Entry 8OIX (electron microscopy, 2.89 A resolution); this record covers chains I and a of the 28 polymer chains in the assembly.

[Chain I]
Name: proteasome endopeptidase complex
Organism: Trichomonas vaginalis G3
Notes: EC 3.4.25.1
UniProt: A2F2T6 (A2F2T6_TRIV3); residues 1-244 here correspond to UniProt positions 32-275 (UniProt number = residue number + 31)
Amino-acid sequence (244 residues; each row starts with the number of its first residue):
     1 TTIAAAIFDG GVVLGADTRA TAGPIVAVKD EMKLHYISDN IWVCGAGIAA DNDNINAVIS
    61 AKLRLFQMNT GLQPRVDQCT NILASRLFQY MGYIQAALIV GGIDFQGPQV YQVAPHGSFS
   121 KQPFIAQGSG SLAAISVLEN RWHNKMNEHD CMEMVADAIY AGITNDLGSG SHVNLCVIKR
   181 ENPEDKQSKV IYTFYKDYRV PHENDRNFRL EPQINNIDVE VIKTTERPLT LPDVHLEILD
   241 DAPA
Disordered / not traced: 231-244
Glycans and other covalent adducts: Salinosporamide A, bound form (SA1) linked to Thr1
Residues lining bound ligands: Salinosporamide A, bound form (SA1; (3ar,6r,6as)-6-((S)-((S)-cyclohex-2-enyl)(hydroxy)methyl)-6a-methyl-4-oxo-hexahydro-2H-furo[3,2-c]pyrrole-6-carbaldehyde): Arg19, Ala20, Thr21, Glu31, Lys33, Gly45, Ala46, Gly47, Ile48, Ala49, Asn52, Ser129, Gly168
Reported in the primary citation:
  - catalytic residues: Thr1, Asp17, Lys33 (by similarity / conservation)
  - binding site for Salinosporamide A, bound form: Thr1, Glu31, Lys33, Ala46, Ala49, Asn52

[Chain a]
Name: Proteasome subunit beta
Organism: Trichomonas vaginalis G3
UniProt: A2F716 (A2F716_TRIV3); numbering as in UniProt (aligned over 1-224)
Amino-acid sequence (224 residues; each row starts with the number of its first residue):
     1 MEGEFRENKK GQWSPYEMHG GTAIGICGDD YVVIGADTRL SVDYSIDSRH KARIFKMNSN
    61 CMISATGFDG DIDAFITRMR SILLNYENQH FHEMSVESVA RCVSNTLYSK RFFPYYINIL
   121 VGGINSEGKG KLYGYDPVGT IEDLHYDSNG SGSSLAAPLL DSAFGTIHHN TRPFPAVSLQ
   181 DAKNIVRDAI CSVTERDIYT GDALQLCVFT KDGFAQEEFP LPRH
Disordered / not traced: 1-12

[How chain I and chain a interact]
Contacting residue pairs (69; chain I residue first):
  Arg19(I) - His224(a)  hydrogen bond (side chain-backbone)
  Thr21(I) - Ile198(a)
  Pro24(I) - Arg196(a)
  Pro24(I) - Asp197(a)
  Pro24(I) - Ile198(a)  hydrogen bond (backbone-backbone)
  Pro24(I) - Tyr199(a)  hydrophobic
  Ile25(I) - Leu155(a)  hydrophobic
  Ile25(I) - Arg196(a)
  Ile25(I) - Asp197(a)
  Val26(I) - Glu195(a)
  Val26(I) - Arg196(a)  hydrogen bond (backbone-backbone)
  Val26(I) - Ile198(a)  hydrophobic
  Ala27(I) - Arg196(a)  hydrogen bond (backbone-side chain)
  Lys29(I) - Glu195(a)  salt bridge
  Ser129(I) - Tyr44(a)
  Tyr160(I) - Arg223(a)  hydrogen bond
  Ile163(I) - His224(a)
  Thr164(I) - Ile46(a)
  Thr164(I) - Arg49(a)  hydrogen bond (backbone-side chain)
  Thr164(I) - Arg223(a)
  Asn165(I) - Tyr44(a)
  Asn165(I) - Arg49(a)
  Asp166(I) - Tyr44(a)
  Asp166(I) - His224(a)
  Leu167(I) - Arg39(a)
  Leu167(I) - Ser41(a)
  Leu167(I) - Tyr44(a)  hydrogen bond (backbone-backbone)
  Leu167(I) - Ile46(a)  hydrophobic
  Leu167(I) - Ile198(a)
  Leu167(I) - Tyr199(a)  hydrophobic
  Gly168(I) - Tyr44(a)
  Ser169(I) - His224(a)
  Gly170(I) - His224(a)
  Ser171(I) - His224(a)
  Glu203(I) - Leu221(a)
  Glu203(I) - Pro222(a)
  Glu203(I) - Arg223(a)
  Asn204(I) - Glu195(a)
  Asn204(I) - Pro222(a)
  Asn204(I) - Arg223(a)  hydrogen bond (side chain-backbone)
  Asn204(I) - His224(a)  hydrogen bond (side chain-backbone)
  Asp205(I) - Glu195(a)
  Asp205(I) - Pro222(a)
  Arg206(I) - Asp188(a)  salt bridge
  Arg206(I) - Cys191(a)
  Arg206(I) - Ser192(a)  hydrogen bond
  Arg206(I) - Glu195(a)
  Asn207(I) - Cys191(a)
  Asn207(I) - Pro220(a)  hydrogen bond (side chain-backbone)
  Asn207(I) - Pro222(a)
  Phe208(I) - Asn184(a)
  Phe208(I) - Arg187(a)
  Phe208(I) - Asp188(a)
  Phe208(I) - Cys191(a)  hydrophobic
  Arg209(I) - Asp188(a)
  Leu210(I) - Asn184(a)
  Leu210(I) - Ile185(a)  hydrophobic
  Leu210(I) - Asp188(a)
  Ile214(I) - Ala163(a)
  Ile214(I) - Asp181(a)
  Ile214(I) - Ile185(a)  hydrophobic
  Asn215(I) - Ser162(a)
  Asn216(I) - Ser162(a)  hydrogen bond (backbone-backbone)
  Asn216(I) - Ala163(a)  hydrogen bond (side chain-backbone)
  Asn216(I) - Phe164(a)
  Asn216(I) - Gly165(a)
  Ile217(I) - Asp161(a)
  Ile217(I) - Ser162(a)
  Asp218(I) - His168(a)  hydrogen bond (backbone-side chain)
Other interface residues (no listed pair), chain I (34 interface residues in all): Gly23, Val28, Glu220
Other interface residues (no listed pair), chain a (34 interface residues in all): Val42, Ser45, His169, Pro175, Thr194

[Summary]
Chain I and chain a each contribute 34 residues to their interface; the contacts include 14 hydrogen bonds and
2 salt bridges. Polar contacts include Lys29(I)-Glu195(a), Arg206(I)-Asp188(a) and Arg19(I)-His224(a). The
paper reports catalytic residues Thr1(I), Asp17(I) and Lys33(I); a binding site for Salinosporamide A, bound
form at Thr1(I), Glu31(I) and Lys33(I) among others.
Here chain I is proteasome endopeptidase complex and chain a is Proteasome subunit beta, both from Trichomonas
vaginalis G3. Entry 8OIX (CryoEM structure of 20S Trichomonas vaginalis proteasome in complex with proteasome
inhibitor Salinosporamid A) was determined by electron microscopy (same publication as 8P0T).
